7WKD - chains B and E of the 6 polymer chains in the assembly; structure by electron microscopy, 3.01 A resolution.

[Chain B]
Protein: Guanine nucleotide-binding protein G(I)/G(S)/G(T) subunit beta-1
Source organism: Homo sapiens
Reference sequence: P62873 (GBB1_HUMAN); residues 7-345 here correspond to UniProt positions 2-340 (UniProt number = residue number - 5)
Sequence (351 residues; row label = number of the first residue in the row; numbers below 1 keep their minus sign (Met-5 is residue -5)):
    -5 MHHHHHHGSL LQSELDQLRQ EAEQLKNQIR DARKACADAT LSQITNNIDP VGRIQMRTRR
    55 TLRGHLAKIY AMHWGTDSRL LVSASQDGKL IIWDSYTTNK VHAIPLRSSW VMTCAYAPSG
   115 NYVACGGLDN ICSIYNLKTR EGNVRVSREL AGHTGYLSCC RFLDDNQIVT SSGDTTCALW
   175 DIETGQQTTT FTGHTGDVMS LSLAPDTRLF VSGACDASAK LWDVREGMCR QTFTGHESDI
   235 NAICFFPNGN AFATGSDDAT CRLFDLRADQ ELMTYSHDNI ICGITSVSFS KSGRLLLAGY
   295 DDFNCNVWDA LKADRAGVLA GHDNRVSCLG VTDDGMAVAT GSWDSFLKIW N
Disordered / not traced: -5 to 7
Sequence notes: expression tag (-5 to 6)
Curated features (UniProtKB/Swiss-Prot):
  - modified residue: Ser7 (N-acetylserine), His271 (Phosphohistidine)

[Chain E]
Protein: scFV16
Source organism: Homo sapiens
Notes: antibody fragment or engineered binder
Sequence (247 residues; each row starts with the number of its first residue):
     1 VQLVESGGGL VQPGGSRKLS CSASGFAFSS FGMHWVRQAP EKGLEWVAYI SSGSGTIYYA
    61 DTVKGRFTIS RDDPKNTLFL QMTSLRSEDT AMYYCVRSIY YYGSSPFDFW GQGTTLTVSA
   121 GGGGSGGGGS GGGGSADIVM TQATSSVPVT PGESVSISCR SSKSLLHSNG NTYLYWFLQR
   181 PGQSPQLLIY RMSNLASGVP DRFSGSGSGT AFTLTISRLE AEDVGVYYCM QHLEYPLTFG
   241 AGTKLEL
Disordered / not traced: 120-135, 192

[Chain B / chain E interface]
Contacting residue pairs - 13 pairs, chain B then chain E:
  Asp71(B) with Tyr102(E)
  Arg73(B) with Tyr102(E)
  Leu74(B) with Tyr102(E), hydrophobic
  Val95(B) with Tyr101(E), hydrophobic
  His96(B) with Tyr101(E)
  Leu131(B) with Tyr101(E)
  Arg134(B) with Val1(E); Arg97(E), hydrogen bond (backbone-side chain)
  Glu135(B) with Gly25(E); Phe26(E); Ala27(E), hydrogen bond (backbone-backbone); Phe31(E)
  Gly136(B) with Phe31(E)
Also at the interface, not in a pair above, chain B (11 interface residues in all): Lys132, Asn137
Also at the interface, not in a pair above, chain E (9 interface residues in all): Gly103

[In short]
The interface between chain B and chain E involves 11 residues on one side and 9 on the other; the contacts
include 2 hydrogen bonds. Polar contacts include Arg134(B)-Arg97(E) and Glu135(B)-Ala27(E).
Chain B is Guanine nucleotide-binding protein G(I)/G(S)/G(T) subunit beta-1 and chain E is scFV16, both from
Homo sapiens; the structure, TRH-TRHR G protein complex, was determined by electron microscopy.
